PDB entry 8HIF | electron microscopy, 3.50 A resolution | chains B2 and y5 of the 144 polymer chains in the assembly

[Chain B2]
Protein: Major capsid protein
From: Singapore grouper iridovirus
UniProt: Q5YFJ3 (Q5YFJ3_9VIRU); residues 1-463 here = UniProt positions 1-463
Amino-acid sequence (463 residues; each row starts with the number of its first residue):
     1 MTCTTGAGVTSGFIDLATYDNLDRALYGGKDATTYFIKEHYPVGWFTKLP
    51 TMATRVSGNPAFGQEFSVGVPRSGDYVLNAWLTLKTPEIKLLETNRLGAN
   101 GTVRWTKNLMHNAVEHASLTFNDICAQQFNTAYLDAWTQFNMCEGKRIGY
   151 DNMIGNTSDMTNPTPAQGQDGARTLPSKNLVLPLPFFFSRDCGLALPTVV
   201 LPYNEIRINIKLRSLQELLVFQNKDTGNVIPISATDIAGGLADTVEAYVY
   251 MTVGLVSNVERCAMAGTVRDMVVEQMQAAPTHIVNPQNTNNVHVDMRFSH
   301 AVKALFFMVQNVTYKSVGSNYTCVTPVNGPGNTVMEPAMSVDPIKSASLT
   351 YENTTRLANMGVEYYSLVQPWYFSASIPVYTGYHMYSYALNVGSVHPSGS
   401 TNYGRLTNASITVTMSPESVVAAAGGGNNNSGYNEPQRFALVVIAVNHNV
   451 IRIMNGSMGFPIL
Not modelled in the structure: 1-4

[Chain y5]
Protein: VP59
From: Singapore grouper iridovirus
UniProt: Q5YFK6 (Q5YFK6_9VIRU); residue numbers follow UniProt; this construct covers 1-146
Amino-acid sequence (146 residues; row label = number of the first residue in the row):
     1 MDSQGFWAILAFTPVLMILSLKGEGLLAMVGLLVLTVTLLASREKNDRPR
    51 LSCRGKIGRKVSGFENAGHVRDSHHVIYKRPPVNEYCAETREDNSLYVPE
   101 YCGQNWKNGVLSGMGTHHDAYRNLAVNMMTLRRESAVSAGWAHSYL
Not modelled in the structure: 1-68

[How chain B2 and chain y5 interact]
Inter-chain disulfides: Cys-262(B2)/Cys-87(y5)
Contacting residue pairs (30):
  Arg-72(B2) / Val-110(y5)  hydrogen bond (side chain-backbone)
  Arg-72(B2) / Ser-112(y5)
  Arg-72(B2) / Gly-113(y5)
  Ser-73(B2) / Gly-113(y5)
  Ser-73(B2) / Met-114(y5)
  Ser-73(B2) / Gly-115(y5)
  Val-199(B2) / Tyr-86(y5)  hydrophobic
  Pro-202(B2) / Val-110(y5)
  Pro-202(B2) / Met-114(y5)  hydrophobic
  Tyr-203(B2) / His-75(y5)
  Tyr-203(B2) / Pro-81(y5)  hydrogen bond (side chain-backbone)
  Tyr-203(B2) / Val-110(y5)  hydrophobic
  Tyr-203(B2) / Leu-111(y5)  hydrophobic
  Leu-255(B2) / Arg-122(y5)
  Asn-258(B2) / Asp-119(y5)
  Asn-258(B2) / Arg-122(y5)
  Asn-258(B2) / Asn-123(y5)  hydrogen bond
  Arg-261(B2) / Asp-119(y5)  salt bridge
  Arg-261(B2) / Arg-122(y5)
  Cys-262(B2) / Cys-87(y5)  disulfide
  Cys-262(B2) / Asp-119(y5)
  Ala-265(B2) / Tyr-86(y5)
  Arg-452(B2) / His-74(y5)
  Met-454(B2) / His-74(y5)
  Asn-455(B2) / Tyr-78(y5)
  Ser-457(B2) / Ser-73(y5)
  Ser-457(B2) / His-74(y5)  hydrogen bond (side chain-backbone)
  Met-458(B2) / Ser-73(y5)
  Met-458(B2) / His-74(y5)
  Gly-459(B2) / His-74(y5)
Interface residues without a listed pair, chain B2 (19 interface residues in all): Asp-75, Val-200, Asn-204
Interface residues without a listed pair, chain y5 (18 interface residues in all): Ile-77, Val-83

[Summary]
19 residues of chain B2 face 18 of chain y5 across their interface, with 1 disulfide bond, 4 hydrogen bonds
and 1 salt bridge. Polar contacts include Arg-261(B2)/Asp-119(y5), Arg-72(B2)/Val-110(y5) and
Tyr-203(B2)/Pro-81(y5).
Chain B2 is Major capsid protein and chain y5 is VP59, both from Singapore grouper iridovirus; the structure,
One asymmetric unit of Singapore grouper iridovirus capsid, was determined by electron microscopy.
